4R18 - chains B and C of the 28 polymer chains in the assembly; structure by X-ray diffraction, 2.40 A resolution.

# Chain B
Molecule: Proteasome subunit alpha type-3
Source organism: Saccharomyces cerevisiae S288c
Notes: EC 3.4.25.1
Reference sequence: P23638 (PSA3_YEAST); residues 0-257 here correspond to UniProt positions 1-258 (UniProt number = residue number + 1)
Amino-acid sequence (258 residues; row label = number of the first residue in the row; numbering starts at 0):
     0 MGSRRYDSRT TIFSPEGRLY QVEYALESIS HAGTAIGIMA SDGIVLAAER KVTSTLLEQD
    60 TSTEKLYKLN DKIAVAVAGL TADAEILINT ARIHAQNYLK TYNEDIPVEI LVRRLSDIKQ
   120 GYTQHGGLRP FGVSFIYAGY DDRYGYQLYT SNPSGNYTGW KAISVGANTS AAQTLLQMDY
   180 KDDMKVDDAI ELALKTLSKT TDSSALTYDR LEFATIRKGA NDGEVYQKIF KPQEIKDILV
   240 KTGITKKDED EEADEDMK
Not modelled in the structure: 0, 245-257
UniProt features mapped onto this chain:
  - cross-link (Glycyl lysine isopeptide (Lys-Gly)): Lys99 (interchain with G-Cter in ubiquitin), Lys198 (interchain with G-Cter in ubiquitin), Lys230 (interchain with G-Cter in ubiquitin)

# Chain C
Molecule: Proteasome subunit alpha type-4
Source organism: Saccharomyces cerevisiae S288c
Notes: EC 3.4.25.1
Reference sequence: P40303 (PSA4_YEAST); residues -1 to 252 here correspond to UniProt positions 1-254 (UniProt number = residue number + 2)
Amino-acid sequence (254 residues; each row starts with the number of its first residue; numbers below 1 keep their minus sign (Met-1 is residue -1)):
    -1 MSGYDRALSI FSPDGHIFQV EYALEAVKRG TCAVGVKGKN CVVLGCERRS TLKLQDTRIT
    59 PSKVSKIDSH VVLSFSGLNA DSRILIEKAR VEAQSHRLTL EDPVTVEYLT RYVAGVQQRY
   119 TQSGGVRPFG VSTLIAGFDP RDDEPKLYQT EPSGIYSSWS AQTIGRNSKT VREFLEKNYD
   179 RKEPPATVEE CVKLTVRSLL EVVQTGAKNI EITVVKPDSD IVALSSEEIN QYVTQIEQEK
   239 QEQQEQDKKK KSNH
Not modelled in the structure: -1 to 0, 241-252
UniProt features mapped onto this chain:
  - modified residue: Thr58 (Phosphothreonine)

# How chain B and chain C interact
Pairs across the interface (75):
  Arg3(B) - Arg4(C)
  Asp6(B) - Tyr2(C)  hydrogen bond
  Asp6(B) - Arg4(C)  salt bridge
  Arg8(B) - Arg4(C)
  Thr10(B) - Leu6(C)
  Thr10(B) - Arg125(C)
  Ile11(B) - Leu6(C)  hydrophobic
  Ile11(B) - Gln17(C)
  Phe12(B) - Gln17(C)
  Phe12(B) - Tyr20(C)  hydrophobic
  Phe12(B) - Ala21(C)  hydrophobic
  Phe12(B) - Leu76(C)  hydrophobic
  Phe12(B) - Arg125(C)
  Phe12(B) - Pro126(C)
  Phe12(B) - Gly128(C)
  Ser13(B) - Tyr20(C)
  Pro14(B) - Tyr20(C)  hydrophobic
  Pro14(B) - Glu23(C)
  Glu15(B) - Glu23(C)
  Glu15(B) - Arg27(C)  hydrogen bond (backbone-side chain)
  Gly16(B) - Tyr20(C)
  Gly16(B) - Glu23(C)
  Gly16(B) - Ala24(C)
  Gly16(B) - Arg27(C)
  Arg17(B) - Arg27(C)
  Leu18(B) - Leu76(C)  hydrophobic
  Leu18(B) - Arg125(C)
  Met38(B) - Asp54(C)
  Met38(B) - Arg56(C)
  Arg112(B) - Arg81(C)
  Ser115(B) - Arg81(C)  hydrogen bond (backbone-side chain)
  Asp116(B) - Arg81(C)  salt bridge
  Gln119(B) - Ala78(C)
  Gln119(B) - Asp79(C)
  Gln119(B) - Ile82(C)
  Thr122(B) - Arg125(C)  hydrogen bond (backbone-side chain)
  Gln123(B) - Tyr118(C)
  Gln123(B) - Gly123(C)
  Gln123(B) - Val124(C)
  Gln123(B) - Arg125(C)  hydrogen bond (backbone-backbone)
  Gln123(B) - Phe127(C)
  His124(B) - Gly123(C)
  His124(B) - Val124(C)
  Gly125(B) - Tyr2(C)
  Gly125(B) - Gly123(C)
  Gly126(B) - Tyr2(C)
  Tyr143(B) - Arg56(C)  hydrogen bond (backbone-side chain)
  Tyr143(B) - Ile57(C)  hydrophobic
  Tyr145(B) - Arg56(C)  hydrogen bond (backbone-side chain)
  Gln146(B) - Ile57(C)
  Leu147(B) - Ile57(C)
  Tyr148(B) - Ile57(C)
  Ser153(B) - Ala78(C)
  Gly154(B) - Ala78(C)
  Gly154(B) - Arg81(C)  hydrogen bond (backbone-side chain)
  Asn155(B) - Asn77(C)
  Asn155(B) - Ala78(C)
  Tyr156(B) - Pro59(C)
  Tyr156(B) - Arg81(C)
  Thr157(B) - Thr58(C)
  Gly158(B) - Gln53(C)
  Gly158(B) - Asp54(C)  hydrogen bond (backbone-backbone)
  Gly158(B) - Thr58(C)  hydrogen bond (backbone-side chain)
  Trp159(B) - Leu50(C)  hydrophobic
  Trp159(B) - Leu52(C)
  Trp159(B) - Gln53(C)
  Trp159(B) - Asp54(C)
  Lys160(B) - Leu52(C)  hydrogen bond (backbone-backbone)
  Lys160(B) - Gln53(C)
  Lys160(B) - Asp54(C)
  Ala161(B) - Leu52(C)  hydrogen bond (backbone-backbone)
  Gln172(B) - Leu52(C)
  Leu175(B) - Leu52(C)  hydrophobic
  Gln176(B) - Leu52(C)
  Tyr179(B) - Leu52(C)  hydrophobic
Other interface residues (no listed pair), chain B (41 interface residues in all): Glu108
Other interface residues (no listed pair), chain C (31 interface residues in all): Lys51

# Summary
41 residues of chain B face 31 of chain C across their interface, with 12 hydrogen bonds and 2 salt bridges.
Polar contacts include Asp6(B)-Arg4(C), Asp116(B)-Arg81(C) and Asp6(B)-Tyr2(C).
Here chain B is Proteasome subunit alpha type-3 and chain C is Proteasome subunit alpha type-4, both from
Saccharomyces cerevisiae S288c. Entry 4R18 (Ligand-induced Lys33-Thr1 crosslinking at subunit beta5 of the
yeast 20S proteasome) was determined by X-ray diffraction together with 4R17 from the same study.
